1CF9 - chains B and D of the 4 polymer chains in the assembly; structure by X-ray diffraction, 1.80 A resolution.

Chain B (and D):
Name: Protein (CATALASE hpii)
Organism: Escherichia coli
Notes: EC 1.11.1.6; chain D of this document is another copy of the same molecule, construct and numbering; everything in this record applies to it too
Reference sequence: P21179 (CATE_ECOLI); residues 27-753 here = UniProt positions 27-753
Amino-acid sequence (753 residues; numbered 1 to 753; the number before each row is that of its first residue):
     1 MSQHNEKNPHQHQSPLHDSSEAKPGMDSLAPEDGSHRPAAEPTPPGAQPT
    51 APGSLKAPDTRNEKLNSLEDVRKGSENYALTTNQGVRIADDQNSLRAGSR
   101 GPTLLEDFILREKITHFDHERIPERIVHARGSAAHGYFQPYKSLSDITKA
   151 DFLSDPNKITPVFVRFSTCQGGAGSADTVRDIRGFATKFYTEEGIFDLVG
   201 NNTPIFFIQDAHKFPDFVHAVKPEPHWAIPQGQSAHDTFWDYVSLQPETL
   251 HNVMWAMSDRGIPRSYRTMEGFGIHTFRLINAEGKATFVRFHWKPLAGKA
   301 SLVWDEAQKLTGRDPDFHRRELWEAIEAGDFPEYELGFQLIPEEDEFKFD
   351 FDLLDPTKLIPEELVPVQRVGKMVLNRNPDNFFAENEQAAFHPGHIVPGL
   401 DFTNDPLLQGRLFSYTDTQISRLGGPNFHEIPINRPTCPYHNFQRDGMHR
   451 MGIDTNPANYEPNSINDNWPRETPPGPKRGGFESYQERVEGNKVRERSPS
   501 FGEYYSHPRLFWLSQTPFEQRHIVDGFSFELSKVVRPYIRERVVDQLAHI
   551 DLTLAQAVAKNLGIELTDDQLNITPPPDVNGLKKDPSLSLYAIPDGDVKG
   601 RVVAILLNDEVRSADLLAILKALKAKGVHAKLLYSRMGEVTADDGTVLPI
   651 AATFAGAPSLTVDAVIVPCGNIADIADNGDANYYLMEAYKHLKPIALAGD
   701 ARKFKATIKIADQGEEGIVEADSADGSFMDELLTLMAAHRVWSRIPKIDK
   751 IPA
Unresolved in the structure: 1-26
Differences from the reference sequence: engineered mutation C169 (Val in P21179)
Ion coordination: heme Fe near Y415 (its only coordinating residue here)
Ligand contacts: heme (HEM): R125, I126, V127, H128, R165, G184, F185, A186, V199, G200, N201, F206, A211, F214, I274, H275, A389, F391, L407, G410, R411, S414, Y415, T418, Q419, R422

How chain B and chain D interact:
Pairs across the interface - 273 pairs, chain B then chain D:
  D27(B) - N468(D)  hydrogen bond
  D27(B) - R471(D)  salt bridge
  S28(B) - D467(D)
  L29(B) - P462(D)  hydrophobic
  L29(B) - N463(D)
  L29(B) - S464(D)
  L29(B) - D467(D)
  A30(B) - S464(D)
  A30(B) - D467(D)  hydrogen bond (backbone-side chain)
  H36(B) - S464(D)
  H36(B) - I465(D)
  R37(B) - I465(D)
  R37(B) - N466(D)  hydrogen bond
  R37(B) - D467(D)
  P52(B) - T455(D)
  S54(B) - T455(D)
  L55(B) - T455(D)
  L55(B) - P457(D)
  V71(B) - M451(D)
  V71(B) - G452(D)
  V71(B) - I453(D)  hydrogen bond (backbone-backbone)
  R72(B) - I453(D)
  K73(B) - Y440(D)  hydrogen bond (side chain-backbone)
  K73(B) - H441(D)
  K73(B) - I453(D)  hydrogen bond (backbone-backbone)
  K73(B) - D454(D)
  K73(B) - T455(D)  hydrogen bond (backbone-backbone)
  G74(B) - H441(D)
  G74(B) - T455(D)
  S75(B) - N456(D)
  S75(B) - N466(D)  hydrogen bond
  S75(B) - W469(D)
  S75(B) - P470(D)
  E76(B) - N466(D)
  E76(B) - W469(D)
  N77(B) - W469(D)
  Y78(B) - H441(D)
  Y78(B) - W469(D)
  Y78(B) - P470(D)
  Y78(B) - R471(D)  hydrogen bond (backbone-backbone)
  A79(B) - H441(D)
  A79(B) - P470(D)
  A79(B) - R471(D)
  A79(B) - T473(D)
  L80(B) - H441(D)
  L80(B) - N442(D)
  L80(B) - F443(D)  hydrophobic
  L80(B) - P470(D)
  L80(B) - R471(D)  hydrogen bond (backbone-backbone)
  L80(B) - E472(D)
  T81(B) - Y440(D)
  T81(B) - H441(D)  hydrogen bond (backbone-backbone)
  T81(B) - N442(D)  hydrogen bond (backbone-side chain)
  T82(B) - Y440(D)
  T82(B) - N442(D)
  N83(B) - H429(D)
  N83(B) - P436(D)
  N83(B) - Y440(D)
  N83(B) - N442(D)  hydrogen bond
  N83(B) - Q444(D)  hydrogen bond
  Q84(B) - G194(D)
  Q84(B) - I195(D)  hydrogen bond (backbone-backbone)
  Q84(B) - H395(D)
  Q84(B) - P436(D)
  G85(B) - E193(D)
  G85(B) - G194(D)
  G85(B) - C438(D)
  G85(B) - P439(D)
  V86(B) - E193(D)
  V86(B) - I396(D)
  V86(B) - F482(D)  hydrophobic
  R87(B) - R479(D)  hydrogen bond (side chain-backbone)
  R87(B) - G480(D)
  R87(B) - G481(D)
  R87(B) - F482(D)  hydrogen bond (backbone-backbone)
  I88(B) - E472(D)
  I88(B) - T473(D)  hydrogen bond (backbone-backbone)
  A89(B) - E472(D)
  A89(B) - T473(D)
  A89(B) - G481(D)
  A89(B) - F482(D)
  D90(B) - E472(D)
  D91(B) - E461(D)
  D91(B) - E472(D)  hydrogen bond (backbone-side chain)
  Q92(B) - E461(D)  hydrogen bond
  Q92(B) - E472(D)  hydrogen bond
  L95(B) - S484(D)
  A97(B) - V489(D)  hydrophobic
  P102(B) - K493(D)
  L105(B) - Q409(D)
  E106(B) - F402(D)
  E106(B) - Q409(D)  hydrogen bond
  E106(B) - L412(D)
  F108(B) - G394(D)
  F108(B) - F402(D)  hydrophobic
  F108(B) - F482(D)  hydrophobic
  R111(B) - L412(D)  hydrogen bond (side chain-backbone)
  E112(B) - Q444(D)  hydrogen bond
  K113(B) - Q444(D)
  T115(B) - T416(D)
  H116(B) - P426(D)
  H116(B) - N427(D)  hydrogen bond
  H116(B) - Q444(D)
  H116(B) - R445(D)  hydrogen bond (side chain-backbone)
  H116(B) - D446(D)
  H116(B) - R450(D)
  H119(B) - I420(D)
  H119(B) - P426(D)
  H119(B) - G447(D)
  E120(B) - R445(D)
  E120(B) - D446(D)
  E120(B) - G447(D)  hydrogen bond (backbone-backbone)
  I122(B) - M448(D)
  E193(B) - G85(D)
  E193(B) - V86(D)
  G194(B) - Q84(D)
  G194(B) - G85(D)
  I195(B) - Q84(D)  hydrogen bond (backbone-backbone)
  D380(B) - I453(D)
  D380(B) - D454(D)
  D380(B) - T455(D)
  N381(B) - D454(D)
  F383(B) - D446(D)
  F383(B) - G447(D)
  F383(B) - R450(D)
  A384(B) - I453(D)  hydrophobic
  E385(B) - I453(D)
  Q388(B) - G447(D)
  Q388(B) - H449(D)
  Q388(B) - R450(D)  hydrogen bond (side chain-backbone)
  G394(B) - F108(D)
  H395(B) - Q84(D)
  I396(B) - V86(D)
  I396(B) - F108(D)  hydrophobic
  F402(B) - E106(D)
  F402(B) - F108(D)  hydrophobic
  Q409(B) - L105(D)
  Q409(B) - E106(D)  hydrogen bond
  L412(B) - E106(D)
  L412(B) - R111(D)  hydrogen bond (backbone-side chain)
  F413(B) - L105(D)  hydrophobic
  F413(B) - R111(D)
  T416(B) - T115(D)
  I420(B) - T115(D)
  I420(B) - H119(D)
  S421(B) - M448(D)
  R422(B) - M448(D)
  L423(B) - M448(D)
  L423(B) - H449(D)
  G424(B) - M448(D)  hydrogen bond (backbone-side chain)
  G424(B) - H449(D)  hydrogen bond (backbone-side chain)
  P426(B) - H116(D)
  P426(B) - H119(D)
  N427(B) - H116(D)  hydrogen bond
  H429(B) - N83(D)
  H429(B) - Q84(D)
  E430(B) - M451(D)
  P432(B) - M451(D)
  P436(B) - N83(D)
  P436(B) - Q84(D)
  C438(B) - G85(D)
  P439(B) - T81(D)
  P439(B) - G85(D)
  Y440(B) - K73(D)
  Y440(B) - T81(D)
  Y440(B) - T82(D)
  Y440(B) - N83(D)
  H441(B) - K73(D)
  H441(B) - G74(D)
  H441(B) - Y78(D)
  H441(B) - A79(D)
  H441(B) - L80(D)
  H441(B) - T81(D)  hydrogen bond (backbone-backbone)
  N442(B) - L80(D)
  N442(B) - T81(D)  hydrogen bond (side chain-backbone)
  N442(B) - T82(D)
  N442(B) - N83(D)  hydrogen bond
  Q444(B) - N83(D)  hydrogen bond
  Q444(B) - E112(D)  hydrogen bond
  Q444(B) - K113(D)
  Q444(B) - H116(D)
  R445(B) - H116(D)  hydrogen bond (backbone-side chain)
  R445(B) - E120(D)
  D446(B) - H116(D)
  D446(B) - E120(D)
  D446(B) - F383(D)
  G447(B) - H119(D)
  G447(B) - E120(D)  hydrogen bond (backbone-backbone)
  G447(B) - F383(D)
  G447(B) - Q388(D)
  M448(B) - I122(D)  hydrophobic
  M448(B) - P123(D)
  M448(B) - R422(D)
  M448(B) - L423(D)
  M448(B) - G424(D)  hydrogen bond (side chain-backbone)
  M448(B) - H449(D)
  H449(B) - Q388(D)
  H449(B) - N427(D)
  H449(B) - I431(D)
  H449(B) - H449(D)
  R450(B) - K73(D)
  R450(B) - H116(D)
  R450(B) - Q388(D)  hydrogen bond (backbone-side chain)
  M451(B) - V71(D)
  M451(B) - E430(D)
  M451(B) - P432(D)
  M451(B) - M451(D)  hydrophobic
  G452(B) - V71(D)
  G452(B) - K73(D)
  I453(B) - V71(D)  hydrogen bond (backbone-backbone)
  I453(B) - R72(D)
  I453(B) - K73(D)  hydrogen bond (backbone-backbone)
  I453(B) - D380(D)
  I453(B) - E385(D)
  D454(B) - K73(D)  salt bridge
  D454(B) - D380(D)
  D454(B) - N381(D)
  T455(B) - P52(D)
  T455(B) - S54(D)
  T455(B) - L55(D)
  T455(B) - K73(D)  hydrogen bond (backbone-backbone)
  T455(B) - G74(D)
  T455(B) - D380(D)
  N456(B) - S75(D)
  P457(B) - R37(D)
  E461(B) - D91(D)
  E461(B) - Q92(D)  hydrogen bond
  P462(B) - L29(D)  hydrophobic
  N463(B) - L29(D)
  S464(B) - L29(D)
  S464(B) - A30(D)
  S464(B) - H36(D)
  I465(B) - H36(D)
  I465(B) - R37(D)
  N466(B) - R37(D)  hydrogen bond
  N466(B) - S75(D)  hydrogen bond
  N466(B) - E76(D)
  D467(B) - S28(D)
  D467(B) - A30(D)  hydrogen bond (side chain-backbone)
  N468(B) - D27(D)  hydrogen bond
  W469(B) - S75(D)
  W469(B) - E76(D)
  W469(B) - N77(D)
  W469(B) - Y78(D)
  P470(B) - S75(D)
  P470(B) - Y78(D)
  P470(B) - A79(D)
  P470(B) - L80(D)
  R471(B) - Y78(D)  hydrogen bond (backbone-backbone)
  R471(B) - A79(D)
  R471(B) - L80(D)  hydrogen bond (backbone-backbone)
  E472(B) - L80(D)
  E472(B) - I88(D)
  E472(B) - A89(D)
  E472(B) - D90(D)
  E472(B) - D91(D)  hydrogen bond (side chain-backbone)
  E472(B) - Q92(D)  hydrogen bond
  T473(B) - A79(D)
  T473(B) - R87(D)
  T473(B) - I88(D)  hydrogen bond (backbone-backbone)
  T473(B) - A89(D)
  P475(B) - A89(D)
  R479(B) - R87(D)  hydrogen bond (backbone-side chain)
  G480(B) - R87(D)
  G481(B) - R87(D)
  G481(B) - A89(D)
  F482(B) - V86(D)  hydrophobic
  F482(B) - R87(D)  hydrogen bond (backbone-backbone)
  F482(B) - A89(D)
  F482(B) - F108(D)  hydrophobic
  S484(B) - L95(D)
  V489(B) - A97(D)  hydrophobic
  K493(B) - P102(D)
Other interface residues (no listed pair), chain B (127 interface residues in all): L68, I109, R121, P123, V397, P398, D401, N404, G410, G425, F428, I431, N434, F443
Other interface residues (no listed pair), chain D (126 interface residues in all): L68, I109, R121, A384, V397, P398, D401, N404, G410, F413, S421, F428, N434, P475

Summary:
127 residues of chain B face 126 of chain D across their interface, with 58 hydrogen bonds and 2 salt bridges.
Polar contacts include D27(B)-R471(D), D454(B)-K73(D) and D27(B)-N468(D). Ligands of chain B: heme.
Both chains are Protein (CATALASE hpii) (Escherichia coli). Entry 1CF9 (Structure of the mutant VAL169CYS of
catalase HPII from Escherichia coli) was determined by X-ray diffraction, deposited together with 1QF7.
